Entry 2HJE (X-ray diffraction, 1.70 A resolution); this record covers chain A.

Chain A:
Name: Autoinducer 2 sensor kinase/phosphatase luxQ
Organism: Vibrio harveyi
Notes: EC 2.7.13.3; fragment: periplasmic domain (residues 53-271)
UniProtKB: P54302 (LUXQ_VIBHA); numbering as in UniProt (aligned over 53-271)
Chain sequence (221 residues; each row starts with the number of its first residue):
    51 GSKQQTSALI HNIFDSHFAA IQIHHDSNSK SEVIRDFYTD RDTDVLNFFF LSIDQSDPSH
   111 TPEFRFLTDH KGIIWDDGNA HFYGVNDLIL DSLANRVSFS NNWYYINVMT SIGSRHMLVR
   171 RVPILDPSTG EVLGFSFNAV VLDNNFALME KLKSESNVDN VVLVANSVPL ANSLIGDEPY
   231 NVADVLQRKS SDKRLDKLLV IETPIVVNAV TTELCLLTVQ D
Unresolved in the structure: 51, 238-247
Ion coordination: Ni2+ site 1: H61, D65; Ni2+ site 2 near H110 (its only coordinating residue here); Ni2+ site 3: H120, D209, D271; Ni2+ site 4 near H131 (its only coordinating residue here)
What the authors report for this chain:
  - mutagenesis - S81R, A221P: decreased signaling in response to AI-2
  - mutagenesis - L59A, L59F, M199V, K203R: decreased catalytic activity
  - mutagenesis - N152A, W153A: increased signaling in response to AI-2

Summary:
H61 and D65 coordinate Ni2+ site 1. H120, D209 and D271 form the Ni2+ site 3. From the paper: L59A, L59F and
M199V, among others, reduce catalytic activity; S81R and A221P reduce signaling in response to AI-2; 8
substitutions were tested in all.
Chain A is Autoinducer 2 sensor kinase/phosphatase luxQ (Vibrio harveyi); the structure, Crystal structure of
Vibrio harveyi LuxQ periplasmic domain, was determined by X-ray diffraction together with 2HJ9 from the same
study.
